6TUT - chains A and E of the 18 polymer chains in the assembly; structure by electron microscopy, 3.25 A resolution.

[Chain A]
Name: DNA-directed RNA polymerase III subunit RPC1
Source organism: Saccharomyces cerevisiae S288C
Notes: EC 2.7.7.6
UniProt: P04051 (RPC1_YEAST); residue numbers follow UniProt; this construct covers 1-1460
Sequence (1460 residues; row label = number of the first residue in the row):
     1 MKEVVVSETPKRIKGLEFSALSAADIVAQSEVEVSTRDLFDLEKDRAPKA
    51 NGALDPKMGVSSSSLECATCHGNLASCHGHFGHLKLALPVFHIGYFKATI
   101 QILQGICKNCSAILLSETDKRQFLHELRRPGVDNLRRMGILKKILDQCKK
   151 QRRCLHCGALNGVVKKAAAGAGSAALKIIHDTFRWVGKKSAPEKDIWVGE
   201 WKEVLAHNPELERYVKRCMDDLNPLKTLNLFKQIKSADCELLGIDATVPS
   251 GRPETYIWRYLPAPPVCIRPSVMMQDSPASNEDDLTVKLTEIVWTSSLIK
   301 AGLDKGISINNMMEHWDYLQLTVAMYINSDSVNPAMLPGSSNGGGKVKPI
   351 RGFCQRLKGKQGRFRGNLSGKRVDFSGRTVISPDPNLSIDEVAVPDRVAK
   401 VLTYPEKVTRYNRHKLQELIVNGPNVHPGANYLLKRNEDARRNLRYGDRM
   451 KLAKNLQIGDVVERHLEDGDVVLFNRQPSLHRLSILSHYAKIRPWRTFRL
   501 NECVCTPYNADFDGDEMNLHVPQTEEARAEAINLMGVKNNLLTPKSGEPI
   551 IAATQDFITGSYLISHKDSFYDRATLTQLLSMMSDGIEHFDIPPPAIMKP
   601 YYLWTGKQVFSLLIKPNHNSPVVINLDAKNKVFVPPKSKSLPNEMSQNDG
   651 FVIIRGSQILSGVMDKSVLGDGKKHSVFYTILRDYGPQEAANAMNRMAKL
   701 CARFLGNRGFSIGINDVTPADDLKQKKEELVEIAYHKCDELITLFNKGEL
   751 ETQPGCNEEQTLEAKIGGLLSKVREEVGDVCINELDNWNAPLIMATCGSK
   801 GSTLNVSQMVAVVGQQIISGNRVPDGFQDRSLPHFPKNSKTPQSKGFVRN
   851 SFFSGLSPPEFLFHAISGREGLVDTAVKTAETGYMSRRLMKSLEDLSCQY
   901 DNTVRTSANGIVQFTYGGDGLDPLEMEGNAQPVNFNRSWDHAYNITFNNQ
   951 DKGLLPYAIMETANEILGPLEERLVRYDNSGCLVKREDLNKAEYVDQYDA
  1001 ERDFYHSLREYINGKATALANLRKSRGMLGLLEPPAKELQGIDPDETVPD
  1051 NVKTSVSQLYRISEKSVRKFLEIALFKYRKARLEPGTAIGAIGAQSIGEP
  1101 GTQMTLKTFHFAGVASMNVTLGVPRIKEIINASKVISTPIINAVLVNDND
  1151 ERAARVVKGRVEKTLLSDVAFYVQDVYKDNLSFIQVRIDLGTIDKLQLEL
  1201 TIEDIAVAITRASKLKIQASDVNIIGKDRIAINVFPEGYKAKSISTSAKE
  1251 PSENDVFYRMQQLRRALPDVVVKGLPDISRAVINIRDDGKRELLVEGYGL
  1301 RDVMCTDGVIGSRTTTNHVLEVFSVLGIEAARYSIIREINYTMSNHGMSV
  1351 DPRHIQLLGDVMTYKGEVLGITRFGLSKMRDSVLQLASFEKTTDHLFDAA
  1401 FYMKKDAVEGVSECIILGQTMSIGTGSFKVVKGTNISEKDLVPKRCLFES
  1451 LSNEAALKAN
Not modelled in the structure: 1, 168-174, 273-280, 331-348, 1102-1115, 1237-1254, 1457-1460
Ion coordination: Zn2+ site 1: Cys67, Cys70, Cys77, His80; Zn2+ site 2: Cys107, Cys110, Cys154, Cys157
UniProt features mapped onto this chain:
  - region: Pro858 to Glu870 (Bridging helix)
  - binding site (Zn(2+)): Cys67, Cys70, Cys77, His80, Cys107, Cys110, Cys154
  - binding site (Mg(2+)): Asp511, Asp513, Asp515

[Chain E]
Name: DNA-directed RNA polymerases I, II, and III subunit RPABC1
Source organism: Saccharomyces cerevisiae S288C
UniProt: P20434 (RPAB1_YEAST); numbering as in UniProt (aligned over 1-215)
Sequence (215 residues; each row starts with the number of its first residue):
     1 MDQENERNISRLWRAFRTVKEMVKDRGYFITQEEVELPLEDFKAKYCDSM
    51 GRPQRKMMSFQANPTEESISKFPDMGSLWVEFCDEPSVGVKTMKTFVIHI
   101 QEKNFQTGIFVYQNNITPSAMKLVPSIPPATIETFNEAALVVNITHHELV
   151 PKHIRLSSDEKRELLKRYRLKESQLPRIQRADPVALYLGLKRGEVVKIIR
   201 KSETSGRYASYRICM

[Chain A / chain E interface]
Contacting residue pairs (84; chain A residue first):
  Asp901(A) - Tyr168(E)
  Arg905(A) - Tyr168(E)
  Arg905(A) - Leu170(E)
  Asn909(A) - Gln174(E)
  Gly910(A) - Gln174(E)
  Ile911(A) - Leu170(E)  hydrophobic
  Ile911(A) - Gln174(E)  hydrogen bond (backbone-backbone)
  Ile911(A) - Pro176(E)
  Phe914(A) - Tyr168(E)  hydrophobic
  Phe914(A) - Leu175(E)  hydrophobic
  Phe914(A) - Pro176(E)
  Phe914(A) - Ser210(E)
  Phe914(A) - Tyr211(E)
  Gly917(A) - Ser205(E)
  Gly918(A) - Ser205(E)  hydrogen bond (backbone-side chain)
  Gly918(A) - Tyr208(E)
  Asp919(A) - Ser205(E)
  Ala930(A) - Thr204(E)
  Gln931(A) - Thr204(E)
  Asp978(A) - Arg167(E)
  Asn979(A) - Leu156(E)
  Asn979(A) - Glu160(E)
  Asn979(A) - Glu163(E)
  Asn979(A) - Arg167(E)
  Asn979(A) - Lys197(E)  hydrogen bond
  Ser980(A) - Glu160(E)
  Ser980(A) - Glu163(E)
  Asn990(A) - Arg207(E)
  Ala992(A) - Ile199(E)
  Glu993(A) - Ile154(E)
  Glu993(A) - Lys197(E)  hydrogen bond (backbone-side chain)
  Val995(A) - Lys197(E)  hydrogen bond (backbone-side chain)
  Val995(A) - Arg207(E)
  Val995(A) - Tyr208(E)  hydrophobic
  Val995(A) - Ala209(E)
  Gln997(A) - Tyr168(E)
  Asp999(A) - Arg207(E)
  Glu1199(A) - Arg7(E)  salt bridge
  Met1304(A) - Val142(E)  hydrophobic
  Cys1305(A) - Arg14(E)
  Cys1305(A) - Ala138(E)
  Cys1305(A) - Val141(E)  hydrophobic
  Asp1307(A) - Arg7(E)  salt bridge
  Asp1307(A) - Arg14(E)  salt bridge
  Gly1311(A) - His147(E)
  Ser1312(A) - His146(E)
  Ser1312(A) - His147(E)
  Ser1312(A) - Glu148(E)  hydrogen bond (backbone-backbone)
  Arg1313(A) - Glu148(E)  salt bridge
  Thr1314(A) - His147(E)  hydrogen bond (backbone-side chain)
  Phe1323(A) - Pro183(E)
  Ser1324(A) - Pro183(E)
  Val1325(A) - Ile144(E)
  Val1325(A) - Pro183(E)
  Leu1326(A) - Ile144(E)  hydrophobic
  Leu1326(A) - His147(E)
  Leu1326(A) - Val150(E)
  Gly1327(A) - Asp182(E)
  Gly1327(A) - Pro183(E)
  Ile1328(A) - Ile178(E)  hydrophobic
  Ile1328(A) - Asp182(E)
  Ile1328(A) - Arg212(E)
  Glu1329(A) - Pro151(E)
  Glu1329(A) - Ile198(E)
  Glu1329(A) - Arg200(E)  salt bridge
  Glu1329(A) - Arg212(E)  salt bridge
  Ala1330(A) - Leu149(E)
  Ala1330(A) - Val150(E)  hydrophobic
  Arg1332(A) - Arg200(E)
  Arg1332(A) - Tyr208(E)  hydrogen bond
  Tyr1333(A) - Leu149(E)  hydrophobic
  Ser1334(A) - Leu149(E)
  Arg1337(A) - Leu149(E)
  Pro1352(A) - Thr204(E)
  Gln1356(A) - Ser202(E)
  Gln1356(A) - Thr204(E)
  Gln1356(A) - Tyr208(E)
  Thr1363(A) - Arg212(E)  hydrogen bond (backbone-side chain)
  Tyr1364(A) - Pro176(E)
  Tyr1364(A) - Arg177(E)  hydrogen bond (backbone-backbone)
  Lys1365(A) - Arg177(E)
  Lys1365(A) - Met215(E)
  Gly1366(A) - Arg177(E)  hydrogen bond (backbone-backbone)
  Glu1367(A) - Gln179(E)  hydrogen bond
Interface residues without a listed pair, chain A (61 interface residues in all): Asp133, Thr903, Ala908, Val912, Gly981, Lys991, Tyr994, Ala1000, Asp1003, Thr1315, Val1322, Arg1353, Asp1360, Lys1378
Interface residues without a listed pair, chain E (46 interface residues in all): Gln3, Lys152, His153, Val184, Lys201

[Overview]
61 residues of chain A and 46 residues of chain E are in contact; the contacts include 12 hydrogen bonds and 6
salt bridges. Polar pairs include Glu1199(A)-Arg7(E), Asp1307(A)-Arg7(E) and Asp1307(A)-Arg14(E). Curated
annotation (UniProt) lists 7 Zn2+-binding residues and 3 Mg2+-binding residues on chain A.
Here chain A is DNA-directed RNA polymerase III subunit RPC1 and chain E is DNA-directed RNA polymerases I,
II, and III subunit RPABC1, both from Saccharomyces cerevisiae S288C. Entry 6TUT (Cryo-EM structure of the RNA
Polymerase III-Maf1 complex) was determined by electron microscopy.
